7T7E - chain A; structure by X-ray diffraction, 2.40 A resolution.

Chain A:
Molecule: Beta-lactamase OXA-23
Organism: Acinetobacter baumannii
UniProtKB: V5TGX0 (V5TGX0_ACIBA); residues 31-273 here correspond to UniProt positions 20-262 (UniProt number = residue number - 11)
Chain sequence (243 residues; each row starts with the number of its first residue):
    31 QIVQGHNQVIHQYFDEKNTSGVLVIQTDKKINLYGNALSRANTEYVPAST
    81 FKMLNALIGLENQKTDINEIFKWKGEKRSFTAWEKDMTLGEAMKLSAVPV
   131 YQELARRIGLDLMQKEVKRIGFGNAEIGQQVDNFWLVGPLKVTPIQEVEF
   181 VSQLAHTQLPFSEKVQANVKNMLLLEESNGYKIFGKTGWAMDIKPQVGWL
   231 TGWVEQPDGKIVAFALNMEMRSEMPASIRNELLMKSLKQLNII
Unresolved in the structure: 31-34
Modified positions: Lys82 (lysine nz-carboxylic acid; KCX)
Glycans and other covalent adducts: compound FDX linked to Ser79
Ligand contacts: FDX ((2R,4S)-2-(1,3-dihydroxypropan-2-yl)-4-{[(3R,5R)-5-(dimethylcarbamoyl)pyrrolidin-3-yl]sulfanyl}-3,4-dihydro-2H-pyrrole-5-carboxylic acid): Ala78, Lys82, Phe110, Ala112, Trp113, Leu125, Ser126, Val128, Leu166, Thr217, Gly218, Trp219, Ala220, Met221, Arg259
From the paper describing this entry:
  - binding site for FDX: Ser79, Lys82
  - post-translational modification sites: Lys82
  - conformationally variable residues (side-chain flip): Val128
  - catalytic residues: Lys82 (proposed by the authors, not directly observed)

Overview:
Covalently linked compound FDX: at Ser79. The paper reports the catalytic residue Lys82; a binding site for
FDX at Ser79 and Lys82.
Chain A is Beta-lactamase OXA-23 (Acinetobacter baumannii); the structure, MA-1-206-OXA-23 3 minute complex,
was determined by X-ray diffraction together with 7T7D, 7T7F and 7T7G from the same study.
